7YOT - chains C and A of the 5 polymer chains in the assembly; structure by electron microscopy, 3.00 A resolution.

== Chain C ==
Molecule: NDV P protein
Source organism: Avian orthoavulavirus 1
UniProtKB: A0A0S2UXI9 (A0A0S2UXI9_9MONO); residue numbers follow UniProt; this construct covers 1-399
Chain sequence (399 residues; numbered 1 to 399; the number before each row is that of its first residue):
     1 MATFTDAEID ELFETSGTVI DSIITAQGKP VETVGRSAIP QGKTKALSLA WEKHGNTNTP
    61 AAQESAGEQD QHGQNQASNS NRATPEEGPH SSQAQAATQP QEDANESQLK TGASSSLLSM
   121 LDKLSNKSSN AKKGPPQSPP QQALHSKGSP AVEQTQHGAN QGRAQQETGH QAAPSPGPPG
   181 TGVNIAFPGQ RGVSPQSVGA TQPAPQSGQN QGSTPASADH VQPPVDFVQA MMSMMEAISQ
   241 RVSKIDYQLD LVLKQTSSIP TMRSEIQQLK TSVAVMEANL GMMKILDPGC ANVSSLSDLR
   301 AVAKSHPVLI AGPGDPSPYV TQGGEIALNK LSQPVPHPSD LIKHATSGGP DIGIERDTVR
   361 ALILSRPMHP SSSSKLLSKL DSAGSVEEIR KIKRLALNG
Disordered / not traced: 1-263, 306-399

== Chain A ==
Molecule: RNA-directed RNA polymerase L
Source organism: Avian orthoavulavirus 1
Notes: EC 2.7.7.48, 3.6.1.-, 2.7.7.88, 2.1.1.-
UniProtKB: A0A0S2UX53 (A0A0S2UX53_9MONO); residue numbers follow UniProt; this construct covers 1-2204
Chain sequence (2211 residues; numbered 1 to 2211; the number before each row is that of its first residue):
     1 MAGSGSERAE HQIILPESHL SSPLVKHKLL YYWKLTGLPL PDECDFDHLI LSRQWKKILE
    61 SSTPDIERMI KLGRSVHQTL SHSSKLTGIL HPRCLEDLVG LDIPDSTNKF RRIEKKIQIH
   121 NTRYGEPFTR LCSYVEKKLL GSSWTHKIRR SEEFDSLRTD PAFWFHSSWS TAKFAWLHVK
   181 QIQRHLIVAA RTRSASNKLV TLSHRSGQVF ITPELVIVTH TNENKFTCLS QELVLMYADM
   241 MEGRDMVNII SSTAVHLRCL AEKIDDILRL VDALARDLGN QVYDVVALME GFAYGAVQLL
   301 EPSGTFAGDF FSFNLQELRD TLICLLPQRI ADSVTHAIAN IFSGLEQNQA AEMLCLLRLW
   361 GHPLLESRAA AKAVRAQMCA PKMVDFDMIL QVLSFFKGTI INGYRKKNAG VWPRVKAHTI
   421 YGNVIAQLHA DSAEISHDIM LREYKNLSAI EFEACIEYDP VTNLSMFLKD KAIAHPRNNW
   481 LASFRRNLLS EEQKKNVQDS TSTNRLLIEF LESNDFDPYK EMEYLTTLEY LRDDSVAVSY
   541 SLKEEEVKVN GRIFAKLTKK LRNCQVMAEG ILADQIAPFF QGNGVIQDSI SLTKSMLAMS
   601 QLSYNSNRKR ITDCKERVSS SRNHDLKGKH RRRVATFITT DLQKYCLNWR YQTIKLFAHA
   661 INQLMGLPHF FEWIHLRLMD TTMFVGDPFN PPSDPTDYDL TKVPNDDIYI VSARGGIEGL
   721 CQKLWTMISI AAIQLAAARS HCRVACMVQG DNQVIAVTRE VRPDDSPESV LTQLHEASDN
   781 FFRELIHVNH LIGHNLKDRE TIRSDTFFIY SKRIFKDGAI LSQVLKNSSK LVLVSGDLSE
   841 NTVMSCANIS STVARLCENG LPKDFCYYLN YLMSCIQTYF DSEFSITSST QSGSNQSWIN
   901 DIPFIHSYVL TPAQLGGLSN LQYSRLYTRN IGDPGTTAFA EVKRLEAVGL LGPNIMTNIL
   961 TRPPGNGDWA SLCNDPYSFN FESVASPSIV LKKHTQRVLF ETCSNPLLSG VHTEDNEAEE
  1021 KALAEYLLNQ EVIHPRVAHA IMEASSVGRR KQIQGLVDTT NTVIKIALSR KPLGIKRLAR
  1081 IINYSSMHAM LFRDDVFLSN RANHPLVSSD MCSLALADYA RNRSWSPLTG GRKILGVSNP
  1141 DTIELVEGEI LSISGGCSKC DSGDEQFTWF HLPSNIELTD DTSKNPPMRV PYLGSKTQER
  1201 RAASLAKIAH MSPHVKAALR ASSVLIWAYG DNDINWTAAL KLARSRCNIS SEYLRLLSPL
  1261 PTAGNLQHRL DDGITQMTFT PASLYRVSPY VHISNDSQRL FTEEGVKEGN VVYQQIMLLG
  1321 LSLIESLFPM TVTKTYDEIT LHLHSKFSCC IREAPVAVPF ELTGVAPDLR VVASNKFMYD
  1381 PNPVAEGDFA RLDLAIFKSY ELNLESYSTV ELMNILSISS GKLIGQSVVS YDEETSIKND
  1441 AIIVYDNTRN WISEAQNSDV VRLFEYAALE VLLDCSYQLY YLRVRGLNNV VLYMSDLYKN
  1501 MPGILLSNIA ATISHPIIHS RLHTVGLISH DGSHQLADTD FIELSAKLLV SCTRRVVSGL
  1561 YAGNKYDLLF PSVLDDNLNE KMLQLISRLC CLYTVLFATT REIPKIRGLP AEEKCAMLTE
  1621 YLLSDAVRPL LSPEQVDSIT SPSIVTFPAN LYYMSRKSLN LIREREDRDS ILALMFPQEP
  1681 LFEFPLVQDI GARVKDQLTM KPAAFLHELD LSAPARYDAY TLEQARSDCA LADMGEDQLV
  1741 RYLFRGVGTA SSSWYKASHL LSVPEIRCAR HGNSLYLAEG SGAIMSLLEL HIPHETIYYN
  1801 TLFSNEMNPP QRHFGPTPTQ FLNSVVYRNL QAEVPCKDGF VQEFRTLWRE NTEESDLTSD
  1861 KAVGYITSVV PYRSVSLLHC DIEIPPGSNQ SLLDQLATNL SLIAMHSVRE GGVVIVKILY
  1921 SMGYYFHLLV NLFTPCSVKG YVLSNGYACR GDMECYVVFV MGYLGGPTFV NEVVRMAKTL
  1981 IQRHGTLLAK SDETALMALF TSQKQRVDNI LSSPLPRLAK LLRRNIDTAL IEAGGQPVRP
  2041 FCAESLVNTL SDITQTTQVI ASHIDTVIRS VIYMEAEGDL ADTVFLFTPY NLSIDGKKRT
  2101 SLKQCTRQIL EVTILGLGPE DLNRVGDIIS LILRGTISLE DLIPLRTYLK MSTCPKYLKS
  2161 VLGLTKLREM FSDGSMLYLT RAQQKFYMKT VGNAVKGYYN SSKNENLYFQ G
Disordered / not traced: 1-7, 545-552, 584-587, 612-628, 888-893, 1195-1208, 1266-1277, 1303-1309, 1385-2211
Disulfides: Cys1112-Cys1350, Cys1157-Cys1160
Construct notes: expression tag (2205-2211)
From the paper describing this entry:
  - mutagenesis - R552A, I553A, Y645A, D751A, N752A: decreased catalytic activity
  - mutagenesis - D641A, E718A: unchanged catalytic activity
  - catalytic residues: Gly750 to Asn752

== Chain C / chain A interface ==
Contacting residue pairs - 47 pairs, chain C then chain A:
  Thr271(C) - Tyr421(A)
  Thr271(C) - Gly422(A)  hydrogen bond (side chain-backbone)
  Ala274(C) - Tyr421(A)  hydrophobic
  Val275(C) - Tyr421(A)  hydrophobic
  Val275(C) - Lys445(A)
  Val275(C) - Asn446(A)
  Ala278(C) - Tyr421(A)
  Ala278(C) - Ala449(A)  hydrophobic
  Asn279(C) - Phe386(A)
  Asn279(C) - Leu390(A)
  Met282(C) - Phe386(A)  hydrophobic
  Met282(C) - Leu390(A)  hydrophobic
  Met282(C) - Ser448(A)
  Met282(C) - Ala449(A)  hydrophobic
  Met282(C) - Leu656(A)  hydrophobic
  Met283(C) - Phe386(A)  hydrophobic
  Ile285(C) - Tyr651(A)
  Ile285(C) - Lys655(A)
  Ile285(C) - Leu656(A)  hydrophobic
  Ile285(C) - His659(A)
  Leu286(C) - Tyr651(A)
  Leu286(C) - Gln652(A)
  Leu286(C) - Lys655(A)
  Asp287(C) - Tyr651(A)
  Pro288(C) - Tyr651(A)  hydrophobic
  Pro288(C) - Gln652(A)
  Pro288(C) - Leu676(A)  hydrophobic
  Pro288(C) - Met679(A)  hydrophobic
  Ala291(C) - Leu528(A)
  Ala291(C) - His669(A)
  Ser294(C) - Pro668(A)
  Ser295(C) - His659(A)
  Ser295(C) - Asn662(A)
  Ser295(C) - Gln663(A)  hydrogen bond (backbone-side chain)
  Ser295(C) - Leu667(A)
  Ser295(C) - Pro668(A)  hydrogen bond (side chain-backbone)
  Leu296(C) - Gly666(A)
  Leu296(C) - Leu667(A)
  Leu296(C) - Pro668(A)
  Ser297(C) - Lys416(A)
  Ser297(C) - Gln663(A)
  Asp298(C) - Lys416(A)  salt bridge
  Asp298(C) - His418(A)  salt bridge
  Leu299(C) - Glu451(A)
  Leu299(C) - His659(A)
  Arg300(C) - His418(A)
  Arg300(C) - Tyr421(A)
Interface residues without a listed pair, chain C (20 interface residues in all): Cys290
Interface residues without a listed pair, chain A (27 interface residues in all): Leu393, Glu672
Interface features reported in the paper:
  - interface residues, chain C: Ile285(C), Asp298(C), Leu299(C), Arg300(C)
  - interface residues, chain A: Lys416(A), His418(A), Tyr421(A), Glu451(A), His659(A)

== Summary ==
20 residues of chain C face 27 of chain A across their interface; the contacts include 3 hydrogen bonds and 2
salt bridges. Polar pairs include Asp298(C)-Lys416(A), Asp298(C)-His418(A) and Thr271(C)-Gly422(A). From the
paper: the catalytic residue Gly750(A); R552A, I553A and Y645A of chain A, among others, reduce catalytic
activity; 7 substitutions were tested in all.
Chain C is NDV P protein and chain A is RNA-directed RNA polymerase L, both from Avian orthoavulavirus 1; the
structure, Cryo-EM structure of RNA polymerase in complex with P protein tetramer of Newcastle disease virus,
was determined by electron microscopy, deposited together with 7YOU and 7YOV.
